PDB entry 3AVL | X-ray diffraction, 1.88 A resolution | chains B and F of the 4 polymer chains in the assembly

Chain B:
Name: Integrase
Organism: Human immunodeficiency virus type 1
Notes: fragment: CCD domain
Reference sequence: P12497 (POL_HV1N5); residues 50-212 here correspond to UniProt positions 1197-1359 (UniProt number = residue number + 1147)
Chain sequence (183 residues; numbered 30 to 212; the number before each row is that of its first residue):
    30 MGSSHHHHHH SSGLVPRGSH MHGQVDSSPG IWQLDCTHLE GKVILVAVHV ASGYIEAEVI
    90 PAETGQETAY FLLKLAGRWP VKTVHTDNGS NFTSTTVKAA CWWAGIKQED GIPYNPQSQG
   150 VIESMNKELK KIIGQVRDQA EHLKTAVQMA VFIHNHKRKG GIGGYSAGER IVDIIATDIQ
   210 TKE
Not modelled in the structure: 30-56, 189-192, 210-212
Construct notes: expression tag (30-49); engineered mutation S56 (Cys1203 in P12497), D139 (Phe1286 in P12497), H185 (Phe1332 in P12497)
Swiss-Prot annotation at these positions:
  - binding site (Mg(2+)): D64, D116, E152

Chain F:
Name: LEDGF peptide
Chain sequence (8 residues; numbered 1 to 8; the number before each row is that of its first residue):
     1 ATKIDNLD
Covalently attached groups: covalent link A1-D8

Interface between chain B and chain F:
Pairs across the interface (8):
  Q95(B) with D5(F), hydrogen bond (side chain-backbone); N6(F)
  T124(B) with L7(F)
  T125(B) with I4(F); L7(F)
  A128(B) with I4(F)
  W131(B) with I4(F), hydrophobic
  W132(B) with I4(F)
Interface residues without a listed pair, chain B (7 interface residues in all): A129

Overview:
The interface between chain B and chain F involves 7 residues on one side and 4 on the other, with 1 hydrogen
bond. The hydrogen-bonded pair is Q95(B)-D5(F). UniProt lists 3 Mg2+-binding residues on chain B.
Chain B is Integrase (Human immunodeficiency virus type 1) and chain F is LEDGF peptide; the structure,
Crystal structures of novel allosteric peptide inhibitors of HIV integrase in the LEDGF binding site, was
determined by X-ray diffraction, deposited together with 3AV9, 3AVA, 3AVB, 3AVC, 3AVF, 3AVG and 6 further
entries.
